PDB entry 5NWD | X-ray diffraction, 1.45 A resolution | chains A and H

Chain A:
Name: Tankyrase-2
Organism: Homo sapiens
Notes: EC 2.4.2.30
Reference sequence: Q9H2K2 (TNKS2_HUMAN); numbering as in UniProt (aligned over 946-1113)
Amino-acid sequence (191 residues; row label = number of the first residue in the row):
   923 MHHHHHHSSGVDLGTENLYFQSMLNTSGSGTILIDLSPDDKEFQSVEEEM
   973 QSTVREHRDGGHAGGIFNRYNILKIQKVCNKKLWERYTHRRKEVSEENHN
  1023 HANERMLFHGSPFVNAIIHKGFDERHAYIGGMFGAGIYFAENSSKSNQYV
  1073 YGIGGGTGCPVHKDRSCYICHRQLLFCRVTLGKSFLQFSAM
Not modelled in the structure: 923-951, 1113
Construct notes: initiating methionine (923); expression tag (924-945)
Swiss-Prot annotation at these positions:
  - binding site (Zn(2+)): C1081, H1084, C1089, C1092
  - mutagenesis: M1054 (M1054V: Loss of activity)
Metal / ion sites: Zn2+: C1081, H1084, C1089, C1092
Ligand contacts: 9C8 (2-[4-(diethylamino)phenyl]-3H-quinazolin-4-one): F1030, H1031, G1032, S1033, P1034, F1035, R1047, H1048, A1049, Y1050, Y1060, F1061, A1062, K1067, S1068, Y1071, G1074, I1075
What the authors report for this chain:
  - binding site for 9C8: F1035, Y1050, I1075

Chain H:
Name: Tankyrase-2
Organism: Homo sapiens
Notes: EC 2.4.2.30
Reference sequence: Q9H2K2 (TNKS2_HUMAN); residues 1114-1162 here = UniProt positions 1114-1162
Amino-acid sequence (49 residues; row label = number of the first residue in the row):
  1114 KMAHSPPGHHSVTGRPSVNGLALAEYVIYRGEQAYPEYLITYQIMRPEG
Not modelled in the structure: 1114, 1162

How chain A and chain H interact:
Pairs across the interface (157; chain A residue first):
  L958(A) with Y1151(H), hydrophobic
  E964(A) with Y1151(H), hydrogen bond
  V968(A) with Y1151(H), hydrophobic; I1153(H), hydrophobic
  M972(A) with Y1155(H), hydrophobic
  R977(A) with N1132(H); L1134(H); A1135(H)
  R980(A) with V1131(H)
  G986(A) with I1157(H)
  I988(A) with M1158(H); P1160(H)
  F989(A) with I1157(H), hydrophobic; M1158(H)
  N990(A) with P1160(H)
  R991(A) with M1158(H), hydrogen bond (backbone-backbone)
  Y992(A) with Y1155(H), hydrophobic; Q1156(H); I1157(H), hydrophobic; M1158(H)
  N993(A) with Y1155(H); Q1156(H), hydrogen bond (backbone-backbone); M1158(H)
  I994(A) with T1154(H); Y1155(H), hydrophobic
  L995(A) with T1154(H), hydrogen bond (backbone-backbone); Y1155(H); Q1156(H)
  K996(A) with L1152(H); I1153(H); T1154(H), hydrogen bond (backbone-backbone)
  I997(A) with L1152(H)
  Q998(A) with E1150(H); Y1151(H); L1152(H), hydrogen bond (backbone-backbone)
  K999(A) with E1150(H); Y1151(H)
  V1000(A) with Y1148(H), hydrogen bond (backbone-side chain); P1149(H); E1150(H), hydrogen bond (backbone-backbone)
  C1001(A) with Y1148(H)
  N1002(A) with Y1148(H), hydrogen bond (backbone-side chain)
  L1005(A) with Y1148(H)
  W1006(A) with Y1148(H); E1150(H)
  R1008(A) with G1144(H); E1145(H)
  Y1009(A) with E1145(H); Q1146(H); A1147(H); Y1148(H), hydrophobic
  R1012(A) with H1123(H); R1143(H); E1145(H); Q1146(H), hydrogen bond
  V1016(A) with H1123(H); Q1146(H)
  E1019(A) with H1123(H), salt bridge
  R1027(A) with Y1139(H), hydrogen bond
  L1029(A) with Y1139(H), hydrophobic
  F1044(A) with G1144(H); A1147(H), hydrophobic
  E1046(A) with M1115(H)
  A1049(A) with M1115(H), hydrophobic
  F1055(A) with G1127(H); V1140(H), hydrophobic; Y1142(H), hydrogen bond (backbone-side chain)
  A1057(A) with M1115(H); A1116(H), hydrogen bond (backbone-backbone); Y1142(H)
  G1058(A) with V1140(H); I1141(H); Y1142(H)
  I1059(A) with M1115(H), hydrophobic; Y1139(H); V1140(H); I1141(H), hydrogen bond (backbone-backbone); G1144(H)
  Y1060(A) with Y1139(H); V1140(H), hydrophobic
  F1061(A) with E1138(H); Y1139(H), hydrogen bond (backbone-backbone); I1141(H), hydrophobic; A1147(H), hydrophobic
  E1063(A) with L1136(H); A1137(H), hydrogen bond (backbone-backbone); Y1139(H), hydrogen bond
  N1064(A) with A1135(H); L1136(H), hydrogen bond (side chain-backbone)
  K1067(A) with E1138(H)
  N1069(A) with Y1155(H), hydrogen bond
  V1072(A) with Y1155(H)
  S1088(A) with I1157(H)
  C1089(A) with I1157(H)
  Y1090(A) with Q1156(H); I1157(H); M1158(H); R1159(H)
  I1091(A) with Q1156(H), hydrogen bond (backbone-side chain)
  C1092(A) with Q1156(H)
  H1093(A) with Y1155(H); Q1156(H)
  R1094(A) with I1153(H); T1154(H); Y1155(H), hydrogen bond (backbone-backbone); I1157(H)
  Q1095(A) with L1152(H); I1153(H); T1154(H), hydrogen bond; Y1155(H)
  L1096(A) with Y1151(H); L1152(H); I1153(H), hydrogen bond (backbone-backbone); Y1155(H)
  L1097(A) with P1149(H), hydrophobic; Y1151(H); L1152(H), hydrophobic
  F1098(A) with E1150(H), hydrogen bond (backbone-backbone); Y1151(H), hydrogen bond (backbone-backbone); I1153(H), hydrophobic
  C1099(A) with Y1148(H); P1149(H), hydrophobic
  R1100(A) with A1147(H); Y1148(H), hydrogen bond (backbone-backbone); E1150(H), salt bridge
  V1101(A) with I1141(H), hydrophobic; Q1146(H)
  T1102(A) with I1141(H); Q1146(H), hydrogen bond (backbone-backbone)
  L1103(A) with H1123(H); S1124(H), hydrogen bond (backbone-side chain); Y1139(H), hydrophobic
  G1104(A) with H1123(H)
  K1105(A) with G1121(H); H1122(H); H1123(H), hydrogen bond (backbone-backbone); S1124(H)
  S1106(A) with H1122(H); S1124(H), hydrogen bond; V1125(H); T1126(H), hydrogen bond
  F1107(A) with P1119(H), hydrophobic; H1122(H); S1124(H), hydrogen bond (backbone-backbone); V1125(H); T1126(H), hydrogen bond (backbone-backbone)
  L1108(A) with T1126(H); R1128(H)
  Q1109(A) with T1126(H), hydrogen bond (backbone-backbone); G1127(H); R1128(H), hydrogen bond (backbone-backbone)
  F1110(A) with R1128(H)
  S1111(A) with R1128(H), hydrogen bond (backbone-backbone); P1129(H); S1130(H), hydrogen bond (backbone-backbone)
  A1112(A) with S1130(H), hydrogen bond (backbone-side chain); V1131(H), hydrophobic
Also at the interface, not in a pair above, chain A (80 interface residues in all): L955, T975, G987, N1020, M1028, F1030, I1039, I1040, D1045, A1062

Overview:
80 residues of chain A face 42 of chain H across their interface, with 38 hydrogen bonds and 2 salt bridges.
Polar pairs include E1019(A)-H1123(H), R1100(A)-E1150(H) and E964(A)-Y1151(H). Chain A binds compound 9C8.
From the paper: a binding site for 9C8 at F1035(A), Y1050(A) and I1075(A).
Here chain A is Tankyrase-2 and chain H is Tankyrase-2, both from Homo sapiens. Entry 5NWD (Crystal structure
of TNKS2 in complex with 2-[4-(diethylamino)phenyl]-3,4-dihydroquinazolin-4-one) was determined by X-ray
diffraction together with 5NSX, 5NT0, 5NT4, 5NVC, 5NVE, 5NVF and 5 further entries from the same study.
